Entry 5YVO (X-ray diffraction, 1.80 A resolution); this record covers chain A.

[Chain A]
Protein: Glutathione S-transferase omega-1
Organism: Homo sapiens
Notes: EC 2.5.1.18, 1.8.5.1, 1.20.4.2
UniProtKB: P78417 (GSTO1_HUMAN); residues 1-241 here = UniProt positions 1-241
Amino-acid sequence (241 residues; row label = number of the first residue in the row):
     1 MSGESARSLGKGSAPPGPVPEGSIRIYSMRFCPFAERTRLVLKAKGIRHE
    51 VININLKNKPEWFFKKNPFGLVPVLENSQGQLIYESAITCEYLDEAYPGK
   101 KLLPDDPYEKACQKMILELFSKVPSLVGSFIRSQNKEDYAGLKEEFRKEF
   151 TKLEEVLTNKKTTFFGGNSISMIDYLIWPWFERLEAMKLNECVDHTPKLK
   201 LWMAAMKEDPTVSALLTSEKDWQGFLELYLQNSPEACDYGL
Not modelled in the structure: 1-2
Glycans and other covalent adducts: compound MLX linked to Cys-32, Cys-112
Small-molecule neighbours:
  - MLX (N-{3-[(2-chloro-acetyl)-(4-nitro-phenyl)-amino]-propyl}-2,2,2-trifluoro-acetamide), molecule 1: Met-29, Phe-31, Pro-33, Phe-34, Leu-56, Lys-57, Val-72, Val-127, Gly-128, Ile-131, Trp-180, Arg-183, Trp-222, Phe-225, Tyr-229, Cys-237
  - MLX, molecule 2: Lys-65, Lys-66, Asn-67, Pro-68, Leu-82, Tyr-84, Tyr-108, Met-115, Ile-116, Glu-155, Val-156, Asn-159, Lys-160

[Summary]
Covalently linked compound MLX: at Cys-32 and Cys-112.
Chain A is Glutathione S-transferase omega-1 (Homo sapiens); the structure, Human Glutathione Transferase
Omega1 covalently bound to ML175 inhibitor, was determined by X-ray diffraction (same publication as 5YVN).
